Entry 7O22 (X-ray diffraction, 1.80 A resolution); this record covers chain A.

== Chain A ==
Name: Furin
Source organism: Homo sapiens
Notes: EC 3.4.21.75
UniProtKB: P09958 (FURIN_HUMAN); residue numbers follow UniProt; this construct covers 108-574
Sequence (480 residues; row label = number of the first residue in the row):
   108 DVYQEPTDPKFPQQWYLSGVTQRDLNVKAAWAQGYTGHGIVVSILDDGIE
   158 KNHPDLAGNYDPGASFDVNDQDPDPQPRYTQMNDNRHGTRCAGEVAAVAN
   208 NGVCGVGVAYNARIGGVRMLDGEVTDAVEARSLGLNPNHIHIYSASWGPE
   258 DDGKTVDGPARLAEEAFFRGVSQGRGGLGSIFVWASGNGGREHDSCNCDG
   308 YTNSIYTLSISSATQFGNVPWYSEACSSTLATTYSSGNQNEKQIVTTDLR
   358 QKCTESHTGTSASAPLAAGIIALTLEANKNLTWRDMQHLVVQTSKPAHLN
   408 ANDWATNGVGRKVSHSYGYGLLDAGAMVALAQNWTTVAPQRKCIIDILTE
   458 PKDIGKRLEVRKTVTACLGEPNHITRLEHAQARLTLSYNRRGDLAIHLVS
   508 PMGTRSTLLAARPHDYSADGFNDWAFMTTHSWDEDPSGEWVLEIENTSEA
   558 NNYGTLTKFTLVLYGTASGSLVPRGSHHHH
Unresolved in the structure: 108-110, 575-587
Disulfides: Cys211-Cys360, Cys303-Cys333, Cys450-Cys474
Covalent attachments: N-acetylglucosamine (NAG) linked to Asn387
Differences from the reference sequence: expression tag (575-587)
Bound ions: Ca2+ site 1: Asp115, Asp162, Val205, Asn208, Val210, Gly212; Ca2+ site 2: Asp174, Asp179, Asp181; Ca2+ site 3: Asp258, Asp301, Glu331; Na+ site 1: Thr309, Ser311, Thr314, Ser316; Na+ site 2 near Thr413 (its only coordinating residue here)
Residues lining bound ligands: UYW ([azanyl-[(2E)-2-[[2-[(4-chlorophenyl)methoxy]phenyl]methylidene]hydrazinyl]methylidene]azanium): His194, Ser253, Trp254, Gly255, Pro256, Asp258, Ala292, Gly294, Asn295, Asp306, Trp328, Tyr329, Ser343, Thr365, Gly366, Ser368
Swiss-Prot annotation at these positions:
  - motif: Arg498 to Asp500 (Cell attachment site)
  - active site (Charge relay system): Asp153, His194, Ser368
  - binding site (Ca(2+)): Asp115, Asp162, Asp174, Asp179, Asp181, Val205, Asn208, Val210, Gly212, Asp258, Asp301, Glu331
  - binding site (substrate): Asp154, Asp191, Asn192, Glu236, Ser253 to Asp258, Asp264, Ala292 to Asn295, Asp306, Tyr308, Ser368
  - glycosylation (N-linked (GlcNAc...) asparagine): Asn387, Asn440, Asn553
  - natural variant: Trp547 (W547R: In cell line LoVo)
  - mutagenesis: Asp153 (D153N: Loss of catalytic activity and propeptide first cleavage. Abnormal accumulation in the early secretory pathway)
Reported in the primary citation:
  - binding site for UYW: Ser253, Asp258, Ala292, Asn295, Asp306, Trp328, Tyr329, Gly366
  - conformationally variable residues (side-chain flip): Ser253
  - contacts within the chain: Ser253-Ser368 (hydrogen bond)
  - catalytic residues: Asp153, Asn295, Ser368 (citing earlier work)
  - Na+ coordination: Ser316

== Overview ==
Ligands of chain A: compound UYW. N-acetylglucosamine is covalently linked to Asn387. UniProt lists 3
active-site residues, 12 Ca2+-binding residues, 18 substrate-binding residues and one mutagenesis site. From
the paper: catalytic residues Asp153, Asn295 and Ser368; a binding site for UYW at Ser253, Asp258 and Ala292
among others.
Chain A is Furin (Homo sapiens); the structure, X-ray structure of furin in complex with the
guanylhydrazone-based inhibitor 4 (mi359), was determined by X-ray diffraction, deposited together with 7O1U,
7O1W, 7O1Y and 7O20.
